Entry 9MSE (electron microscopy, 2.70 A resolution); this record covers chains J and S of the 16 polymer chains in the assembly.

[Chain J]
Protein: DNA-directed RNA polymerase subunit beta'
From: Escherichia coli
Notes: EC 2.7.7.6
Reference sequence: P0A8T7 (RPOC_ECOLI); residues 1-1407 here = UniProt positions 1-1407
Chain sequence (1415 residues; row label = number of the first residue in the row):
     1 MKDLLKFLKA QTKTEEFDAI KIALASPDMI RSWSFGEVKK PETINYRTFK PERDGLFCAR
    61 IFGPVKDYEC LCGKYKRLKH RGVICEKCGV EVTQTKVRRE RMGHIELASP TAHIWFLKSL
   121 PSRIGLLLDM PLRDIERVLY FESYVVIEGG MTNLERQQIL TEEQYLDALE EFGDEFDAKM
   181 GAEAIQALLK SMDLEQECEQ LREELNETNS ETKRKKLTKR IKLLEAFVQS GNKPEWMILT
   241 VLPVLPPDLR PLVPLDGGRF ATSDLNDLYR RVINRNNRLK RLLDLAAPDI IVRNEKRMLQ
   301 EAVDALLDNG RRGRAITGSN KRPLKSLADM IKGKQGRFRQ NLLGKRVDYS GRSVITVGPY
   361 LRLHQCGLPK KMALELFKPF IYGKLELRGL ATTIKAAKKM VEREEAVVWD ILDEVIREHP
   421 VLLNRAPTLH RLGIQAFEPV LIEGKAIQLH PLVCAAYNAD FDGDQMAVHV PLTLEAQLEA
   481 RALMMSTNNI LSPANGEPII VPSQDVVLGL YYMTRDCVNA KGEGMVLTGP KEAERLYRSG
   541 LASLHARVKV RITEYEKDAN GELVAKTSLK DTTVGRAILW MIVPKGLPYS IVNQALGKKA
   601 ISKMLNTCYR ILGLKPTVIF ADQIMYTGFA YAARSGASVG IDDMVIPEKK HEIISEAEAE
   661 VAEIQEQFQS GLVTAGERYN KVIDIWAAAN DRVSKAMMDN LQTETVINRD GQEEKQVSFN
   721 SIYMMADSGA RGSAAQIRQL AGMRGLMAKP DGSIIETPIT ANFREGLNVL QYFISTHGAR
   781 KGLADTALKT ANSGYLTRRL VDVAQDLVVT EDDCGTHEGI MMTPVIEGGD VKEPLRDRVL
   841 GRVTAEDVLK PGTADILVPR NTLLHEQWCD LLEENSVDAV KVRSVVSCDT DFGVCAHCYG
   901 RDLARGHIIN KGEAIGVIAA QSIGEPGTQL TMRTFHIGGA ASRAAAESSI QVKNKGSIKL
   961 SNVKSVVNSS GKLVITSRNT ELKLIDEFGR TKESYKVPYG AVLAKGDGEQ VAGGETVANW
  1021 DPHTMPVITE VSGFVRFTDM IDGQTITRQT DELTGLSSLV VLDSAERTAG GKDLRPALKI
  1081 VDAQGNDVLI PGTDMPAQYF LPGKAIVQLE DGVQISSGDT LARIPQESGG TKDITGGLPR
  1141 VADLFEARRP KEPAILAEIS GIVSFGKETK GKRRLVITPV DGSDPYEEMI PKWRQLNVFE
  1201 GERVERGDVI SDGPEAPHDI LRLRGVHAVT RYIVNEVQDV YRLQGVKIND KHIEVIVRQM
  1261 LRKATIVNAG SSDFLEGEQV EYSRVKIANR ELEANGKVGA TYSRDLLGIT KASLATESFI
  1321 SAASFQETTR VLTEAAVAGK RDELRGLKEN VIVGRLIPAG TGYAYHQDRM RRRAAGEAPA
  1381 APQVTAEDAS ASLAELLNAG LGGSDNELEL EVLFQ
Unresolved in the structure: 1, 935-947, 1127-1134, 1375-1415
Construct notes: expression tag (1408-1415)
Swiss-Prot annotation at these positions:
  - binding site (Zn(2+)): Cys70, Cys72, Cys85, Cys88, Cys814, Cys888, Cys895, Cys898
  - binding site (Mg(2+)): Asp460, Asp462, Asp464
  - modified residue: Lys983 (N6-acetyllysine)
  - mutagenesis: Gln504 (Q504P: Resistant to antibiotics salinamide A and B), Asn690 (N690D: Resistant to antibiotics salinamide A and B), Met697 (M697V: Resistant to antibiotics salinamide A and B), Ala735 (A735T: Resistant to antibiotics salinamide A and B), Arg738 (R738C/H/P/S: Resistant to antibiotics salinamide A and B), Ala748 (A748E: Resistant to antibiotics salinamide A and B), Pro758 (P758S/T: Resistant to antibiotics salinamide A and B), Phe763 (F763C: Resistant to antibiotics salinamide A and B), Ser775 (S775A: Resistant to antibiotics salinamide A and B), Ala779 (A779T/V: Resistant to antibiotics salinamide A and B), Arg780 (R780C: Resistant to antibiotics salinamide A and B), Gly782 (G782A/C: Resistant to antibiotics salinamide A and B), 1 further mutagenesis entry in UniProt
Bound ions: Zn2+ site 1: Cys70, Cys72, Cys85, Cys88; Mg2+: Asp460, Asp462, Asp464; Zn2+ site 2: Cys814, Cys888, Cys895, Cys898

[Chain S]
Molecule: dhsU (-60 to +30) non-template strand
Sequence (90 nucleotides; row label = number of the first residue in the row):
     1 CGCAAGTTCC TTAGAATTTC AGTGTCCAGA AATTGGCACG AAAATTGCAA TAAATACAAC
    61 GAACAAAAAT GGAGGTAAGA GTATGGGTGG
Unresolved in the structure: 1-76, 90

[Interface between chain J and chain S]
Pairs across the interface - 8 pairs, chain J then chain S:
  Glu211(J) with DG79(S), phosphate contact
  Lys213(J) with DA78(S), salt bridge to the phosphate
  Arg311(J) with DG87(S), salt bridge to the phosphate
  Ala791(J) with DG89(S), phosphate contact
  Tyr795(J) with DT88(S), hydrogen bond to the phosphate; DG89(S), sugar contact
  Glu1327(J) with DG87(S), phosphate contact; DT88(S), phosphate contact
Interface residues without a listed pair, chain J (11 interface residues in all): Leu120, Ser210, Arg339, Arg798, Gln1326
Interface residues without a listed pair, chain S (6 interface residues in all): DG86

[Summary]
The interface between chain J and chain S involves 11 residues on one side and 6 on the other, with 1 hydrogen
bond and 2 salt bridges. Among the polar pairs are Tyr795(J)-DT88(S), Lys213(J)-DA78(S) and Arg311(J)-DG87(S).
Chain J is DNA-directed RNA polymerase subunit beta' (Escherichia coli) and chain S is dhsU (-60 to +30)
non-template strand; the structure, de novo SigN RNA polymerase transcription initiation intermediate with
pre-catalytic bEBP state (RPi1 open ring), was determined by electron microscopy, deposited together with
9MSF, 9MSG, 9MSH and 9MSJ.
